PDB entry 1FBI | X-ray diffraction, 3.00 A resolution | chains L and X of the 3 polymer chains in the assembly

== Chain L ==
Molecule: IGG1 F9.13.7 fab (light chain)
Organism: Mus musculus
Notes: antibody fragment or engineered binder
Chain sequence (214 residues; row label = number of the first residue in the row):
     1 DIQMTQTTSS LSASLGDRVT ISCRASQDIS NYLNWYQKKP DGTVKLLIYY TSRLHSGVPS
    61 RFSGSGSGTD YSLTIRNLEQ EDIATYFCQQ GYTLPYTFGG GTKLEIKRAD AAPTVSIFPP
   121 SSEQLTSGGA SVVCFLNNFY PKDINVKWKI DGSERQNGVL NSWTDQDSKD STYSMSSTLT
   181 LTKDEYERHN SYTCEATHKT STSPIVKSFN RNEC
Disulfides: C23-C88, C134-C194

== Chain X ==
Molecule: Guinea fowl lysozyme
Organism: Numida meleagris
Notes: EC 3.2.1.17
UniProt: P00704 (LYSC_NUMME); residue numbers follow UniProt; this construct covers 1-129
Chain sequence (129 residues; row label = number of the first residue in the row):
     1 KVFGRCELAA AMKRHGLDNY RGYSLGNWVC AAKFESNFNS QATNRNTDGS TDYGVLQINS
    61 RWWCNDGRTP GSRNLCNIPC SALQSSDITA TANCAKKIVS DGNGMNAWVA WRKHCKGTDV
   121 RVWIKGCRL
Disulfides: C6-C127, C30-C115, C64-C80, C76-C94
Curated features (UniProtKB/Swiss-Prot):
  - active site: E35, D52
From the paper describing this entry:
  - contacts within the chain: W62-R73
  - conformationally variable residues (loop rearrangement, side-chain flip): W62, S100 to G104

== How chain L and chain X interact ==
Contacting residue pairs - 7 pairs, chain L then chain X:
  Y32(L) - R73(X)  hydrogen bond
  G91(L) - R73(X)
  Y92(L) - G71(X)
  Y92(L) - R73(X)  hydrogen bond (backbone-side chain)
  T93(L) - R73(X)  hydrogen bond (side chain-backbone)
  L94(L) - L75(X)
  L94(L) - N77(X)
Other interface residues (no listed pair), chain X (6 interface residues in all): W62, S72
From the paper, about this interface:
  - pairs named by the authors: Y32(L)-R73(X), Y92(L)-R73(X)
  - epitope / paratope residues, chain L: Y32(L), Y92(L)
  - epitope / paratope residues, chain X: R73(X), N77(X)

== Summary ==
5 residues of chain L face 6 of chain X across their interface, with 3 hydrogen bonds. Polar pairs include
Y32(L)-R73(X), Y92(L)-R73(X) and T93(L)-R73(X). The paper describes contacts between Y32(L) and R73(X) and
Y92(L) and R73(X). The paper reports epitope/paratope residues Y32(L), Y92(L) and R73(X) among others;
conformational variability at W62(X) and S100(X).
Here chain L is IGG1 F9.13.7 fab (light chain) (Mus musculus) and chain X is Guinea fowl lysozyme (Numida
meleagris). Entry 1FBI (Crystal structure of a cross-reaction complex between fab F9.13.7 and guinea-fowl
lysozyme) was determined by X-ray diffraction.
